3JCP - chains c and d of the 47 polymer chains in the assembly; structure by electron microscopy, 4.60 A resolution (low resolution: residue-level contacts below are approximate; hydrogen-bond / salt-bridge calls are withheld).

[Chain c]
Name: Proteasome subunit alpha type-3
Organism: Saccharomyces cerevisiae S288c
Notes: EC 3.4.25.1
Reference sequence: P23638 (PSA3_YEAST); numbering as in UniProt (aligned over 1-258)
Chain sequence (258 residues; each row starts with the number of its first residue):
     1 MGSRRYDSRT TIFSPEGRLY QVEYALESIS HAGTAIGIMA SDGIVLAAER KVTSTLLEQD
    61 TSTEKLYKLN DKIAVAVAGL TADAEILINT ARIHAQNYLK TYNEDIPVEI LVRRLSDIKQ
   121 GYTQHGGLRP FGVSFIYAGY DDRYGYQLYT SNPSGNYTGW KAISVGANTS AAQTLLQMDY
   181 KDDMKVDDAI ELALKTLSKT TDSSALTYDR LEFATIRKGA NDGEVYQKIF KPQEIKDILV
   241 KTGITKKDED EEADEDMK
Disordered / not traced: 1, 246-258
UniProt features mapped onto this chain:
  - cross-link (Glycyl lysine isopeptide (Lys-Gly)): K100 (interchain with G-Cter in ubiquitin), K199 (interchain with G-Cter in ubiquitin), K231 (interchain with G-Cter in ubiquitin)

[Chain d]
Name: Proteasome subunit alpha type-4
Organism: Saccharomyces cerevisiae S288c
Notes: EC 3.4.25.1
Reference sequence: P40303 (PSA4_YEAST); residue numbers follow UniProt; this construct covers 1-254
Chain sequence (254 residues; each row starts with the number of its first residue):
     1 MSGYDRALSI FSPDGHIFQV EYALEAVKRG TCAVGVKGKN CVVLGCERRS TLKLQDTRIT
    61 PSKVSKIDSH VVLSFSGLNA DSRILIEKAR VEAQSHRLTL EDPVTVEYLT RYVAGVQQRY
   121 TQSGGVRPFG VSTLIAGFDP RDDEPKLYQT EPSGIYSSWS AQTIGRNSKT VREFLEKNYD
   181 RKEPPATVEE CVKLTVRSLL EVVQTGAKNI EITVVKPDSD IVALSSEEIN QYVTQIEQEK
   241 QEQQEQDKKK KSNH
Disordered / not traced: 1-2, 244-254
UniProt features mapped onto this chain:
  - modified residue: T60 (Phosphothreonine)

[Interface between chain c and chain d]
Contacting residue pairs (72):
  R4(c) - R6(d)
  D7(c) - Y4(d)
  D7(c) - R6(d)
  R9(c) - R6(d)
  T11(c) - L8(d)
  T11(c) - R127(d)
  I12(c) - L8(d)
  I12(c) - Q19(d)
  F13(c) - Q19(d)
  F13(c) - Y22(d)
  F13(c) - R127(d)
  F13(c) - P128(d)
  F13(c) - F129(d)
  S14(c) - Y22(d)
  P15(c) - Y22(d)
  P15(c) - E25(d)
  E16(c) - E25(d)
  E16(c) - A26(d)
  E16(c) - R29(d)
  G17(c) - Y22(d)
  G17(c) - E25(d)
  G17(c) - A26(d)
  G17(c) - R29(d)
  R18(c) - R29(d)
  L19(c) - R127(d)
  M39(c) - R58(d)
  E109(c) - I59(d)
  R113(c) - R90(d)
  S116(c) - R83(d)
  D117(c) - R83(d)
  D117(c) - I84(d)
  Q120(c) - A80(d)
  Q120(c) - D81(d)
  Q120(c) - R83(d)
  Q120(c) - I84(d)
  T123(c) - R127(d)
  Q124(c) - D81(d)
  Q124(c) - V126(d)
  Q124(c) - R127(d)
  Q124(c) - P128(d)
  Q124(c) - F129(d)
  H125(c) - G125(d)
  H125(c) - V126(d)
  G126(c) - Y4(d)
  G126(c) - G125(d)
  G127(c) - Y4(d)
  Y144(c) - I59(d)
  L148(c) - I59(d)
  Y149(c) - I59(d)
  S154(c) - A80(d)
  G155(c) - R83(d)
  N156(c) - R49(d)
  N156(c) - N79(d)
  N156(c) - R83(d)
  Y157(c) - R83(d)
  T158(c) - T60(d)
  G159(c) - Q55(d)
  G159(c) - D56(d)
  G159(c) - I59(d)
  G159(c) - T60(d)
  W160(c) - L52(d)
  W160(c) - K53(d)
  W160(c) - L54(d)
  W160(c) - Q55(d)
  W160(c) - D56(d)
  W160(c) - I59(d)
  K161(c) - L54(d)
  K161(c) - Q55(d)
  K161(c) - D56(d)
  Q177(c) - K53(d)
  Q177(c) - L54(d)
  Y180(c) - L54(d)
Other interface residues (no listed pair), chain c (39 interface residues in all): Q147, A162, L176
Other interface residues (no listed pair), chain d (32 interface residues in all): A23, P61, Y120, G130

[Overview]
The interface between chain c and chain d involves 39 residues on one side and 32 on the other.
Here chain c is Proteasome subunit alpha type-3 and chain d is Proteasome subunit alpha type-4, both from
Saccharomyces cerevisiae S288c. Entry 3JCP (Structure of yeast 26S proteasome in M2 state derived from Titan
dataset) was determined by electron microscopy (same publication as 3JCO).
